Entry 7S0T (electron microscopy, 3.05 A resolution); this record covers chains A and F of the 7 polymer chains in the assembly.

== Chain A ==
Protein: DNA polymerase zeta catalytic subunit
Organism: Saccharomyces cerevisiae
Notes: EC 2.7.7.7
Reference sequence: P14284 (DPOZ_YEAST); residues 1-1504 here = UniProt positions 1-1504
Amino-acid sequence (1538 residues; each row starts with the number of its first residue; numbers below 1 keep their minus sign (Met-33 is residue -33)):
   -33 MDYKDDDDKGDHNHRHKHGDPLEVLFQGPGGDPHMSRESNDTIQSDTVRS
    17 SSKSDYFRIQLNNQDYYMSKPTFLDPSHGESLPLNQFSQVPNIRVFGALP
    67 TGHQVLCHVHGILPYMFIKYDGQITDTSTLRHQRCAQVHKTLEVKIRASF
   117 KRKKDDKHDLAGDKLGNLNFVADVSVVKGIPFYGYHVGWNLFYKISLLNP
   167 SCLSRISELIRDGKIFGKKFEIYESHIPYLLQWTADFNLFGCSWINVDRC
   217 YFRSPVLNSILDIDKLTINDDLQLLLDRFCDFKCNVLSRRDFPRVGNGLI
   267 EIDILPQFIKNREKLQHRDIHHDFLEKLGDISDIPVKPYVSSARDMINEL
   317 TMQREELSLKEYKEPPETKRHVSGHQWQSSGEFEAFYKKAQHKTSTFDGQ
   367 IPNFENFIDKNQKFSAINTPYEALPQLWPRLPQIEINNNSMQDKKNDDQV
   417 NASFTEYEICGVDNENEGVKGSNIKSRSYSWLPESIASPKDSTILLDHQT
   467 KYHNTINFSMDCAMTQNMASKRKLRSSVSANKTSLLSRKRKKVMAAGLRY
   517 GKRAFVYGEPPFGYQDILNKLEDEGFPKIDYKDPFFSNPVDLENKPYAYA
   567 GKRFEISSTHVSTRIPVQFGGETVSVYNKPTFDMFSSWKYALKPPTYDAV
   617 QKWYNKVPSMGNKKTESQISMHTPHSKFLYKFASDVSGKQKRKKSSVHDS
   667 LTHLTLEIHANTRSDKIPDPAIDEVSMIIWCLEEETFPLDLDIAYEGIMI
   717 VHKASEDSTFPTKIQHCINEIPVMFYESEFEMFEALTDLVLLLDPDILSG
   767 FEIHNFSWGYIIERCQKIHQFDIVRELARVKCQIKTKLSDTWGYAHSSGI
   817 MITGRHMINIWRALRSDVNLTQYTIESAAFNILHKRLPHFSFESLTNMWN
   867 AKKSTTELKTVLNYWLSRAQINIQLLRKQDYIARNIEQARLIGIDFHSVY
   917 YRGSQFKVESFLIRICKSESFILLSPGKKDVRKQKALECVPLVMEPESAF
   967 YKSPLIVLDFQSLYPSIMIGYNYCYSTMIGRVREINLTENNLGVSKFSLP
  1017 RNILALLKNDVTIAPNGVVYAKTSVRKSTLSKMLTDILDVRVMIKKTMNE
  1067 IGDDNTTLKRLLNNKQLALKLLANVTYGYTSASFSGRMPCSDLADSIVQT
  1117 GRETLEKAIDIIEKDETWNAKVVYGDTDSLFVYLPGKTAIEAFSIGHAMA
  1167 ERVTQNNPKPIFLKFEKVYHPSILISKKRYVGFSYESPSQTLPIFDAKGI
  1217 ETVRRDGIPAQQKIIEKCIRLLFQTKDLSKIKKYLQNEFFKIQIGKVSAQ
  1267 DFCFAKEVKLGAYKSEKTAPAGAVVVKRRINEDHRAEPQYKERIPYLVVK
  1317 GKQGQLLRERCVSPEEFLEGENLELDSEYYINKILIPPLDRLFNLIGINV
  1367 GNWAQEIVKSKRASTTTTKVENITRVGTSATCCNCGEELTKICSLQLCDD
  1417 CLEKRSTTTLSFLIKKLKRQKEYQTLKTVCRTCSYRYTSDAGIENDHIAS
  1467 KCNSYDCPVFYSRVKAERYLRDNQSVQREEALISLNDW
Disordered / not traced: -33 to 19, 118-129, 296-302, 321-326, 363-366, 377, 402-511, 625-660, 721-722, 799-804, 1065-1071, 1298-1301, 1317-1320, 1325-1326, 1331, 1337-1340, 1374-1419, 1503-1504
Differences from the reference sequence: initiating methionine (-33); expression tag (-32 to 0)
Metal / ion sites: Ca2+: Asp975, Phe976, Asp1144 (together with 2'-deoxycytidine-5'-triphosphate)
Small-molecule neighbours:
  - 2'-deoxycytidine-5'-triphosphate (DCP): Asp975, Phe976, Gln977, Ser978, Leu979, Tyr980, Pro981, Asn1090, Tyr1093, Thr1143, Asp1144
  - 4Fe-4S cluster (SF4): Arg852, Pro854, Val1445, Cys1446, Cys1449, Cys1468, Ser1470, Cys1473, Val1475, Phe1476, Arg1479
Curated features (UniProtKB/Swiss-Prot):
  - zinc finger: Cys1398 to Cys1417 (CysA-type)
  - motif: Cys1446 to Cys1473 (CysB motif)
  - binding site (Zn(2+)): Cys1398, Cys1401, Cys1414, Cys1417
  - binding site ([4Fe-4S] cluster): Cys1446, Cys1449, Cys1468, Cys1473
What the authors report for this chain:
  - catalytic residues: Asp975, Asp1144
  - conformationally variable residues (domain motion): Ser1044 to Ser1097
  - binding site for 2'-deoxycytidine-5'-triphosphate: Ser978, Leu979, Tyr980, Tyr1093

== Chain F ==
Protein: DNA polymerase delta small subunit
Organism: Saccharomyces cerevisiae
Reference sequence: A0A6A5PTG9 (A0A6A5PTG9_YEASX); residues 1-487 here = UniProt positions 1-487
Amino-acid sequence (494 residues; each row starts with the number of its first residue; numbers below 1 keep their minus sign (Gly-6 is residue -6)):
    -6 GPGGDLHMDALLTKFNEDRSLQDENLSQPRTRVRIVDDNLYNKSNPFQLC
    44 YKKRDYGSQYYHIYQYRLKTFRERVLKECDKRWDAGFTLNGQLVLKKDKV
    94 LDIQGNQPCWCVGSIYCEMKYKPNVLDEVINDTYGAPDLTKSYTDKEGGS
   144 DEIMLEDESGRVLLVGDFIRSTPFITGVVVGILGMEAEAGTFQVLDICYP
   194 TPLPQNPFPAPIATCPTRGKIALVSGLNLNNTSPDRLLRLEILREFLMGR
   244 INNKIDDISLIGRLLICGNSVDFDIKSVNKDELMISLTEFSKFLHNILPS
   294 ISVDIMPGTNDPSDKSLPQQPFHKSLFDKSLESYFNGSNKEILNLVTNPY
   344 EFSYNGVDVLAVSGKNINDICKYVIPSNDNGESENKVEEGESNDFKDDIE
   394 HRLDLMECTMKWQNIAPTAPDTLWCYPYTDKDPFVLDKWPHVYIVANQPY
   444 FGTRVVEIGGKNIKIISVPEFSSTGMIILLDLETLEAETVKIDI
Disordered / not traced: -6 to -3, 48-50, 141-142, 205-209, 374-387
Differences from the reference sequence: expression tag (-6 to 0)

== Chain A / chain F interface ==
Contacting residue pairs - 67 pairs, chain A then chain F:
  Ser724(A) with Leu94(F)
  Thr725(A) with Leu94(F)
  Thr728(A) with Leu94(F)
  His732(A) with Arg154(F)
  His850(A) with Lys134(F)
  Lys851(A) with Lys134(F)
  Arg852(A) with Pro130(F)
  Lys869(A) with Glu151(F)
  Thr871(A) with Arg154(F)
  Thr872(A) with Arg154(F), hydrogen bond
  Lys875(A) with Tyr109(F)
  Arg1421(A) with Ser318(F), hydrogen bond (backbone-side chain)
  Ser1422(A) with Met277(F); Ser318(F), hydrogen bond; Leu319(F), hydrogen bond (side chain-backbone); Phe320(F)
  Thr1423(A) with Lys273(F)
  Thr1425(A) with Leu319(F)
  Leu1426(A) with Lys273(F); Leu276(F), hydrophobic; Met277(F)
  Ser1427(A) with Lys273(F)
  Leu1429(A) with Pro305(F); His316(F)
  Ile1430(A) with Val271(F), hydrophobic; Asn272(F); Lys273(F)
  Leu1433(A) with Ile268(F), hydrophobic; Ser306(F); Lys308(F)
  Lys1434(A) with Ile268(F); Lys269(F)
  Gln1436(A) with Asp307(F); Lys308(F), hydrogen bond (side chain-backbone)
  Lys1437(A) with Ile268(F)
  Gln1440(A) with Lys308(F)
  Thr1441(A) with Val122(F); Asp125(F); Thr126(F)
  Leu1442(A) with Thr126(F)
  Val1445(A) with Val122(F); Thr126(F)
  Arg1447(A) with Tyr114(F), hydrogen bond; Pro413(F), hydrogen bond (side chain-backbone); Asp414(F), salt bridge
  Thr1448(A) with Tyr114(F); Leu119(F); Leu132(F); Ser135(F); Tyr136(F)
  Cys1449(A) with Leu132(F); Ser135(F)
  Tyr1451(A) with Glu111(F); Lys113(F); Ser135(F); Tyr136(F), hydrophobic
  Arg1452(A) with Ser135(F)
  Ser1455(A) with Tyr109(F), hydrogen bond (backbone-side chain)
  Asp1456(A) with Thr169(F)
  Ala1457(A) with Glu111(F); Met112(F); Tyr366(F)
  Gly1458(A) with Thr169(F)
  Ile1459(A) with Tyr57(F), hydrophobic
  Val1475(A) with Gly128(F)
  Leu1501(A) with His316(F); Lys317(F)
Also at the interface, not in a pair above, chain A (46 interface residues in all): Lys729, Leu849, Thr1444, Asp1462, Cys1473, Pro1474, Asn1502
Also at the interface, not in a pair above, chain F (47 interface residues in all): Tyr53, Tyr127, Ala129, Asp138, Ser152, Gly153, Ser309, Ala412

== Summary ==
The interface between chain A and chain F involves 46 residues on one side and 47 on the other, with 8
hydrogen bonds and 1 salt bridge. Polar contacts include Arg1447(A)-Asp414(F), Thr872(A)-Arg154(F) and
Arg1421(A)-Ser318(F). From the paper: catalytic residues Asp975(A) and Asp1144(A); a binding site for
2'-deoxycytidine-5'-triphosphate at Ser978(A), Leu979(A) and Tyr980(A) among others.
Chain A is DNA polymerase zeta catalytic subunit and chain F is DNA polymerase delta small subunit, both from
Saccharomyces cerevisiae; the structure, Structure of DNA polymerase zeta with mismatched DNA, was determined
by electron microscopy.
